PDB entry 2FZU | X-ray diffraction, 1.25 A resolution | chain A

== Chain A ==
Molecule: Green fluorescent protein
Source organism: Aequorea victoria
UniProtKB: P42212 (GFP_AEQVI); aligned to UniProt positions 2-238 over residues 2-238
Sequence (237 residues; numbered 0 to 238; 2 numbers in that range are skipped by the numbering (no residue carries them; nothing is unmodelled there); the number before each row is that of its first residue; numbering starts at 0):
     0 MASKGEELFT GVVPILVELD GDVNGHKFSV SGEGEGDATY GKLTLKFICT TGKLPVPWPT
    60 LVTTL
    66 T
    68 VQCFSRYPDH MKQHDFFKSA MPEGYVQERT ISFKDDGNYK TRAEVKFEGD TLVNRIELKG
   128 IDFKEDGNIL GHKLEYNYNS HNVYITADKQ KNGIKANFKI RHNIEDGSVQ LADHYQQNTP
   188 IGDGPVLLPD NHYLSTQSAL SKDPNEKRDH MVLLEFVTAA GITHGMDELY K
Unresolved in the structure: 0-2
Differences from the reference sequence: initiating methionine (0); cloning artifact (1); engineered mutation L64 (Phe in P42212), S99 (Phe in P42212), T153 (Met in P42212), A163 (Val in P42212)
Modified / non-standard residues: T66 (2-(1-amino-2-hydroxypropyl)-4-(4-hydroxybenzyl)-1-(2-oxoethyl)-1H-imidazol-5-olate; C12)
Glycans and other covalent adducts: covalent link L64-T66; covalent link T66-V68

== Overview ==
Chain A is Green fluorescent protein (Aequorea victoria); the structure, Reduced enolate chromophore
intermediate for GFP variant, was determined by X-ray diffraction together with 2FWQ from the same study.
